Entry 8JR9 (electron microscopy, 2.57 A resolution); this record covers chains A and N of the 5 polymer chains in the assembly.

Chain A:
Protein: Guanine nucleotide-binding protein G(s) subunit alpha-1
From: Homo sapiens
Sequence (361 residues; row label = number of the first residue in the row; note: 33 numbers in that range are skipped by the numbering (no residue carries them; nothing is unmodelled there)):
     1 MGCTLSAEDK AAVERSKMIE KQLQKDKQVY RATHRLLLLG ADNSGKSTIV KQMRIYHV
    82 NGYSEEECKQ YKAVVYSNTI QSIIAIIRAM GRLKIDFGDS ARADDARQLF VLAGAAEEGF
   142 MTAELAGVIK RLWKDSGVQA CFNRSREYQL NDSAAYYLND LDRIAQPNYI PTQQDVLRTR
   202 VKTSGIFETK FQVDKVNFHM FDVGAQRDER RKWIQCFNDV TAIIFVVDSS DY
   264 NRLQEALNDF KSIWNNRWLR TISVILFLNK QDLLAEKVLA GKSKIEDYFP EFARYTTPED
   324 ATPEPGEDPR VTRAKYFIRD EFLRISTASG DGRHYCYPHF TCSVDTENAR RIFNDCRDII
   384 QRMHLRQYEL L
Not modelled in the structure: 1-4, 82-203, 328-329
Small-molecule neighbours: pco-371 (KHF): Gln390, Tyr391, Glu392

Chain N:
Protein: Nanobody 35
From: Mus musculus
Notes: antibody fragment or engineered binder
Sequence (140 residues; each row starts with the number of its first residue; numbers below 1 keep their minus sign (Met-1 is residue -1)):
    -1 MAQVQLQESG GGLVQPGGSL RLSCAASGFT FSNYKMNWVR QAPGKGLEWV SDISQSGASI
    59 SYTGSVKGRF TISRDNAKNT LYLQMNSLKP EDTAVYYCAR CPAPFTRDCF DVTSTTYAYR
   119 GQGTQVTVSS HHHHHHEPEA
Not modelled in the structure: -1 to 0, 130-138
Disulfide bonds: Cys22-Cys96, Cys99-Cys107

Chain A / chain N interface:
Residue-residue contacts (26; chain A residue first):
  Arg228(A) - Thr114(N)
  Asp229(A) - Thr113(N)
  Glu230(A) - Asp109(N)
  Glu230(A) - Ser112(N)
  Glu230(A) - Thr114(N)
  Glu230(A) - Tyr115(N)
  Arg231(A) - Phe108(N)
  Arg232(A) - Pro100(N)
  Arg232(A) - Asp109(N)
  Arg232(A) - Tyr115(N)
  Arg232(A) - Tyr117(N)
  Gln267(A) - Trp47(N)
  Gln267(A) - Thr61(N)
  Glu268(A) - Leu45(N)
  Asn271(A) - Trp47(N)
  Ser275(A) - Asp106(N)
  Ser275(A) - Cys107(N)
  Ser275(A) - Phe108(N)
  Ile276(A) - Phe108(N)
  Asn278(A) - Arg105(N)
  Asn278(A) - Asp106(N)
  Asn279(A) - Asp106(N)
  Asn279(A) - Phe108(N)
  Tyr311(A) - Gly62(N)
  Tyr311(A) - Ser63(N)  hydrogen bond (backbone-backbone)
  Pro313(A) - Gly62(N)
Also at the interface, not in a pair above, chain A (18 interface residues in all): Ile235, Arg280, Leu282, Asp310
Also at the interface, not in a pair above, chain N (18 interface residues in all): Glu46, Lys65

Summary:
The chain A/chain N interface involves 18 residues from each chain; the contacts include 1 hydrogen bond. The
hydrogen-bonded pair Tyr311(A)-Ser63(N) is a backbone contact. Ligands of chain A: pco-371.
Here chain A is Guanine nucleotide-binding protein G(s) subunit alpha-1 (Homo sapiens) and chain N is Nanobody
35 (Mus musculus). Entry 8JR9 (Small molecule agonist (PCO371) bound to human parathyroid hormone receptor
type 1 (PTH1R)) was determined by electron microscopy.
